PDB entry 5W1F | X-ray diffraction, 2.60 A resolution | chains C and D of the 4 polymer chains in the assembly

== Chain C ==
Molecule: Protein S100-A8
From: Homo sapiens
UniProt: P05109 (S10A8_HUMAN); numbering as in UniProt (aligned over 1-93)
Sequence (93 residues; numbered 1 to 93; the number before each row is that of its first residue):
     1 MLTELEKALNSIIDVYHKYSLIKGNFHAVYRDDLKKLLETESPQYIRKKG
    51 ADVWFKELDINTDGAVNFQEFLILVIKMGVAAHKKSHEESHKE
Disordered / not traced: 89-93
Sequence notes: engineered mutation Ser42 (Cys in P05109)
Ion coordination: Ni2+ site 1: His17, His27 (shared with His91(D), His95(D), His103(D), His105(D) of chain D); Na+: Ser20, Lys23, Asn25, Ala28; Ca2+: Asp59, Asn61, Asp63, Ala65, Glu70; Ni2+ site 2: His83, His87 (shared with His20(D), Asp30(D) of chain D)
UniProt features mapped onto this chain:
  - binding site (Zn(2+)): His17, His27, His83, His87
  - binding site (Ca(2+)): Asp33, Asp59, Asn61, Asp63, Glu70
Reported in the primary citation:
  - Ni2+ coordination: His83, His87

== Chain D ==
Molecule: Protein S100-A9
From: Homo sapiens
UniProt: P06702 (S10A9_HUMAN); numbering as in UniProt (aligned over 1-114)
Sequence (114 residues; each row starts with the number of its first residue):
     1 MTSKMSQLERNIETIINTFHQYSVKLGHPDTLNQGEFKELVRKDLQNFLK
    51 KENKNEKVIEHIMEDLDTNADKQLSFEEFIMLMARLTWASHEKMHEGDEG
   101 PGHHHKPGLGEGTP
Disordered / not traced: 1-4, 113-114
Sequence notes: engineered mutation Ser3 (Cys in P06702)
Ion coordination: Ni2+ site 1: His20, Asp30 (shared with His83(C), His87(C) of chain C); Ca2+ site 1: Ser23, Leu26, His28, Thr31, Glu36; Ca2+ site 2: Asp67, Asn69, Asp71, Gln73, Glu78; Ni2+ site 2: His91, His95, His103, His105 (shared with His17(C), His27(C) of chain C)
UniProt features mapped onto this chain:
  - binding site (Zn(2+)): His20, Asp30, His91, His95
  - binding site (Ca(2+)): Ser23, Leu26, His28, Thr31, Glu36, Asp67, Asn69, Asp71, Gln73, Glu78
  - modified residue: Thr2 (Blocked amino end (Thr)), His105 (Pros-methylhistidine), Thr113 (Phosphothreonine)
  - mutagenesis: Glu36 (E36Q: Loss of resistance to bacterial invasion; when associated with Q-78), Met63 (M63A: Loss of antifungal activity), Glu78 (E78Q: Loss of resistance to bacterial invasion; when associated with Q-36), Met81 (M81A: No effect on antifungal activity), Met83 (M83A: Loss of antifungal activity)
Reported in the primary citation:
  - Ni2+ coordination: His20, Asp30

== How chain C and chain D interact ==
Residue-residue contacts (82; chain C residue first):
  Met1(C) with Asn47(D)
  Leu2(C) with Asn47(D); Phe48(D), hydrophobic; Gly112(D)
  Thr3(C) with Lys43(D); Asp44(D), hydrogen bond (side chain-backbone); Asn47(D)
  Glu4(C) with Thr14(D)
  Leu5(C) with Ile15(D), hydrophobic; Thr18(D); Asp44(D); Met83(D), hydrophobic
  Glu6(C) with Asp44(D); Leu45(D); Gln46(D), hydrogen bond (side chain-backbone); Asn47(D), hydrogen bond; Phe48(D), hydrogen bond (side chain-backbone)
  Ala8(C) with Asn11(D)
  Leu9(C) with Ile15(D), hydrophobic; Phe48(D), hydrophobic; Met83(D); Leu86(D), hydrophobic; Thr87(D)
  Asn10(C) with Phe48(D); Ser90(D), hydrogen bond; Met94(D)
  Ser11(C) with Gln7(D), hydrogen bond; Asn11(D), hydrogen bond
  Ile12(C) with Leu8(D), hydrophobic; Asn11(D)
  Ile13(C) with Thr87(D); Ser90(D); His91(D); Met94(D), hydrophobic; His105(D)
  Val15(C) with Gln7(D); Leu8(D), hydrophobic; Asn11(D)
  His17(C) with His91(D), hydrogen bond; His103(D), hydrogen bond; His105(D), hydrogen bond
  Lys18(C) with Gln7(D), hydrogen bond
  Leu21(C) with His103(D)
  Phe26(C) with Pro101(D); Gly102(D); His103(D)
  His27(C) with His91(D), hydrogen bond; His95(D), hydrogen bond; His103(D), hydrogen bond
  Thr40(C) with Ser6(D)
  Glu41(C) with Ser6(D), hydrogen bond (backbone-side chain); Gln7(D); Leu8(D), hydrogen bond (side chain-backbone); Glu9(D)
  Pro43(C) with Glu9(D)
  Phe68(C) with Thr87(D); Trp88(D), hydrophobic; His91(D)
  Gln69(C) with Trp88(D)
  Leu72(C) with Ala84(D); Trp88(D), hydrophobic
  Val75(C) with Ile80(D)
  Ile76(C) with Ile80(D); Met81(D), hydrophobic; Ala84(D), hydrophobic
  Met78(C) with Leu8(D), hydrophobic; Ile12(D), hydrophobic
  Gly79(C) with Ile12(D); Phe76(D); Ile80(D)
  Val80(C) with Phe76(D); Glu77(D)
  Ala82(C) with Ile12(D), hydrophobic; Ile16(D)
  His83(C) with Ile16(D); His20(D), hydrogen bond; Asp30(D), salt bridge; Phe76(D)
  Lys84(C) with Glu77(D)
  Ser86(C) with His20(D)
  His87(C) with His20(D), hydrogen bond; Asp30(D), salt bridge
Interface residues without a listed pair, chain C (36 interface residues in all): Asp14, Ser42
Interface residues without a listed pair, chain D (40 interface residues in all): Phe19, Leu40, Leu109, Gly110

== Overview ==
Chain C and chain D form an interface of 36 and 40 residues respectively; the contacts include 18 hydrogen
bonds and 2 salt bridges. Among the polar pairs are His83(C)-Asp30(D), His87(C)-Asp30(D) and Thr3(C)-Asp44(D).
From the paper: Ni2+ coordination by His83(C), His87(C) and His20(D) among others.
Here chain C is Protein S100-A8 and chain D is Protein S100-A9, both from Homo sapiens. Entry 5W1F (Crystal
structure of Ni(II)- and Ca(II)-bound human calprotectin) was determined by X-ray diffraction.
